PDB entry 7MR3 | electron microscopy, 3.60 A resolution | chains C and X of the 5 polymer chains in the assembly

# Chain C
Molecule: RecBCD enzyme subunit RecC
Source organism: Escherichia coli (strain K12)
Notes: EC 3.1.11.5
UniProtKB: P07648 (RECC_ECOLI); residues 1-1122 here = UniProt positions 1-1122
Sequence (1122 residues; each row starts with the number of its first residue):
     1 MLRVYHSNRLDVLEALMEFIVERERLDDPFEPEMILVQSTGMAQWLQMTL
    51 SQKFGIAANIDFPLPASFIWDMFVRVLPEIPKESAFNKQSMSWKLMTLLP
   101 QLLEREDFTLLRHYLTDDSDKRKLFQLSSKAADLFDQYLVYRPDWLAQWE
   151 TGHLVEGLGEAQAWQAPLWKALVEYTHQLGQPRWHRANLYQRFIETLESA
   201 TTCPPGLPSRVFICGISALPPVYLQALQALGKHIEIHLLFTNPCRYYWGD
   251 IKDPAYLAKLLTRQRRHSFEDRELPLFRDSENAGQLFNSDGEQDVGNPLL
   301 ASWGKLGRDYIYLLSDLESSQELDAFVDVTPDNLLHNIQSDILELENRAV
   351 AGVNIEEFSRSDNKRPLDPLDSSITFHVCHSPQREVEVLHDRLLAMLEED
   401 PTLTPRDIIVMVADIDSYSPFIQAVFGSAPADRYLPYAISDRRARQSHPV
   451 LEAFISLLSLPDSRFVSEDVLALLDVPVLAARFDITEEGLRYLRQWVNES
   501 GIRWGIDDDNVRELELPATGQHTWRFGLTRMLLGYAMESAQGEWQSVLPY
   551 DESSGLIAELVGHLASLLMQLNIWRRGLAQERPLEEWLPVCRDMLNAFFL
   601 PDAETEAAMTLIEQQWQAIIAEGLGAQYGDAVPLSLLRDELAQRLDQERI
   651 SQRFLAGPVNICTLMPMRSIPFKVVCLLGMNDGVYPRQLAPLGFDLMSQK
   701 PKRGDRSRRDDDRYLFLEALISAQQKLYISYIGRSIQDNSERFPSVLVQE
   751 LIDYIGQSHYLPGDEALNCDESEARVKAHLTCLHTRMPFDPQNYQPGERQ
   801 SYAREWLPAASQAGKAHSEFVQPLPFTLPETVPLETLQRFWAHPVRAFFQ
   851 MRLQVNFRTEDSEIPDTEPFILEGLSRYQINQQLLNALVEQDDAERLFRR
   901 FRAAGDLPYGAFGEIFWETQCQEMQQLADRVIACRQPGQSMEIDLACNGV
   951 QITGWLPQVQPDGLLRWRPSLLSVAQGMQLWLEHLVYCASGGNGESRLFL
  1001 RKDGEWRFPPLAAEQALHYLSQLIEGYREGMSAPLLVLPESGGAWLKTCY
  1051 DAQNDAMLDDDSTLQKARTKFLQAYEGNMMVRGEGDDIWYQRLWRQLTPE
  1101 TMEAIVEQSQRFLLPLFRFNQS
Unresolved in the structure: 1122
Swiss-Prot annotation at these positions:
  - natural variant: Gln-647 to Leu-655 (sequence variant, change not given here; In recC-1004)
  - mutagenesis: Gln-38 (Q38A: Acts at variant Chi sequences), Leu-64 (L64A: Does not act at Chi), Trp-70 (W70A: Does not act at Chi), Asp-133 (D133A: Does not act at Chi), Leu-134 (L134A: Acts at variant Chi sequences), Asp-136 (D136A: Does not act at Chi), Gln-137 (Q137A: Acts at variant Chi sequences), Arg-142 (R142A: Acts at variant Chi sequences), Arg-186 (R186A/C/H: Does not act at Chi), Asp-705 (D705A/H: Acts at variant Chi sequences)

# Chain X
Molecule: 60-nt DNA strand
Sequence (60 nucleotides; row label = number of the first residue in the row):
     2 CTGGAGCATAAGATCCTAGTTTCATCCTTTAGGCTACTGCAGCTAGCTCA
    52 GGAGCCATGG
Unresolved in the structure: 26-61

# Chain C / chain X interface
Residue-residue contacts (19; chain C residue first):
  Tyr-492(C) / DA6(X)  base contact
  Arg-839(C) / DC8(X)  sugar contact
  Arg-846(C) / DA9(X)  salt bridge to the phosphate
  Arg-846(C) / DT10(X)  salt bridge to the phosphate
  Gln-850(C) / DA9(X)  hydrogen bond to the phosphate
  Arg-858(C) / DG7(X)  base contact
  Gly-874(C) / DA11(X)  base contact
  Leu-875(C) / DT10(X)  base contact
  Tyr-878(C) / DT10(X)  base contact
  Tyr-878(C) / DA11(X)  sugar contact
  Arg-968(C) / DT10(X)  hydrogen bond to the phosphate
  Arg-968(C) / DA11(X)  salt bridge to the phosphate
  Ser-970(C) / DA12(X)  hydrogen bond to the phosphate
  Leu-971(C) / DA12(X)  hydrogen bond to the phosphate
  Arg-1001(C) / DA12(X)  salt bridge to the phosphate
  Asn-1078(C) / DG13(X)  hydrogen bond to the base
  Met-1080(C) / DG13(X)  sugar contact
  Val-1081(C) / DA12(X)  sugar contact
  Arg-1082(C) / DA12(X)  hydrogen bond to the base
Also at the interface, not in a pair above, chain C (17 interface residues in all): Pro-969

# Overview
Chain C and chain X form an interface of 17 and 8 residues respectively, with 6 hydrogen bonds and 4 salt
bridges. Polar pairs include Asn-1078(C)/DG13(X), Arg-1082(C)/DA12(X) and Gln-850(C)/DA9(X). UniProt lists 10
mutagenesis sites on chain C.
Here chain C is RecBCD enzyme subunit RecC (Escherichia coli (strain K12)) and chain X is a 60-nt DNA strand.
Entry 7MR3 (Cryo-EM structure of RecBCD-DNA complex with docked RecBNuc and stabilized RecD) was determined by
electron microscopy, deposited together with 7MR0, 7MR1, 7MR2 and 7MR4.
